6WMA - chains A and B; structure by X-ray diffraction, 2.50 A resolution.

# Chain A
Protein: Apolipoprotein B mRNA editing enzyme, catalytic peptide- like 3G
From: Homo sapiens
Chain sequence (367 residues; row label = number of the first residue in the row):
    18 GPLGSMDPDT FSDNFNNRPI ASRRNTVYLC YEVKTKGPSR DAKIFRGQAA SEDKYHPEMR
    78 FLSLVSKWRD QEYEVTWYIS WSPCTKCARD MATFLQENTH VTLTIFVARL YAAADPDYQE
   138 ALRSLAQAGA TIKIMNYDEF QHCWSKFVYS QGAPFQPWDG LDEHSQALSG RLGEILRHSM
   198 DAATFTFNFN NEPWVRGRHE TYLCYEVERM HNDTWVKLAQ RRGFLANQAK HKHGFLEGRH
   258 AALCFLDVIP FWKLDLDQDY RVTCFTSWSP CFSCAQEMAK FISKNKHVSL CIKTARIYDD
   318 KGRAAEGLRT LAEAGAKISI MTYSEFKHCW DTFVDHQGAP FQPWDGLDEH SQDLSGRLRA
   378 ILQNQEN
Disordered / not traced: 249-252, 383-384
Ion coordination: Zn2+: His257, Cys288, Cys291
What the authors report for this chain:
  - contacts within the chain: Glu191-Tyr219 (hydrogen bond), Ser196-Val351 (hydrophobic contact), Met197-Phe241 (hydrophobic contact), Met197-Asp352 (hydrophobic contact)
  - binding site for the 2-nt DNA strand (chain B): Trp211, Val212, Arg215, His216, Thr218, Asp316
  - conformationally variable residues (side-chain flip): Trp211, Arg213, His216, Tyr315

# Chain B
Molecule: 2-nt DNA strand
From: Escherichia coli
Sequence (2 nucleotides; row label = number of the first residue in the row):
     1 CC

# Interface between chain A and chain B
Contacting residue pairs (13; chain A residue first):
  Pro210(A) - DC1(B)  base contact
  Trp211(A) - DC1(B)  stacking on the base
  Val212(A) - DC1(B)  hydrogen bond to the base
  Arg213(A) - DC1(B)  phosphate contact
  Arg213(A) - DC2(B)  salt bridge to the phosphate
  Gly214(A) - DC2(B)  hydrogen bond to the phosphate
  Arg215(A) - DC2(B)  hydrogen bond to the base
  His216(A) - DC2(B)  hydrogen bond to the base
  Trp285(A) - DC1(B)  base contact
  Trp285(A) - DC2(B)  base contact
  Tyr315(A) - DC1(B)  base contact
  Tyr315(A) - DC2(B)  base contact
  Asp316(A) - DC1(B)  base contact
Interface residues without a listed pair, chain A (14 interface residues in all): Glu217, Thr218, Ile314, Asp317

# Overview
14 residues of chain A and 2 residues of chain B are in contact, with 4 hydrogen bonds, 1 salt bridge and 1
aromatic stacking contact. Among the polar pairs are Val212(A)-DC1(B), Arg215(A)-DC2(B) and His216(A)-DC2(B).
The paper reports a binding site for the 2-nt DNA strand (chain B) at Trp211(A), Val212(A) and Arg215(A) among
others; conformational variability at Trp211(A), Arg213(A) and His216(A) among others.
Here chain A is Apolipoprotein B mRNA editing enzyme, catalytic peptide- like 3G (Homo sapiens) and chain B is
a 2-nt DNA strand (Escherichia coli). Entry 6WMA (Crystal structure of a soluble variant of full-length human
APOBEC3G (pH 7.6)) was determined by X-ray diffraction, deposited together with 6WMB and 6WMC.
